Entry 6C9Y (electron microscopy, 4.25 A resolution (low resolution: residue-level contacts below are approximate; hydrogen-bond / salt-bridge calls are withheld)); this record covers chains A and B of the 6 polymer chains in the assembly.

[Chain A (and B)]
Molecule: DNA-directed RNA polymerase subunit alpha
Source organism: Escherichia coli (strain K12)
Notes: EC 2.7.7.6; chain B of this document is another copy of the same molecule, construct and numbering; everything in this record applies to it too
Reference sequence: P0A7Z4 (RPOA_ECOLI); residue numbers follow UniProt; this construct covers 1-329
Sequence (329 residues; numbered 1 to 329; the number before each row is that of its first residue):
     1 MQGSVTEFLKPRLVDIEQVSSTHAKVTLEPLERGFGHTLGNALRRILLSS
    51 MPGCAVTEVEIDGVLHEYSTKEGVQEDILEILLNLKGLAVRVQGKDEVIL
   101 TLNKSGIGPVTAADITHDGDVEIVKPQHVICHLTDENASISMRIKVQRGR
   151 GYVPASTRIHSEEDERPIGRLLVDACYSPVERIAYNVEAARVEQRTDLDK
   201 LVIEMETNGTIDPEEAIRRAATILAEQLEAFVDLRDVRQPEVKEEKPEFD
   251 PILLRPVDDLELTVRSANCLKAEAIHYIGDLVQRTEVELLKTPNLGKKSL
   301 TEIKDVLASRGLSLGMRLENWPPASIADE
Unresolved in the structure: 1-6, 237-329 (chain B: 1-5, 161-167, 234-329)
UniProt features mapped onto this chain:
  - region: E162 to E165 (Required for interaction with Crp at class II promoters)
  - modified residue: R265 (ADP-ribosylarginine), K297 (N6-acetyllysine), K298 (N6-acetyllysine)
  - mutagenesis: R45 (R45C: In rpoA112; temperature-sensitive, blocks RNA polymerase assembly), E162 to E165 (5-fold decrease in CRP-class II promoter-dependent transcription), E165 (E165K: 5-fold decrease in CRP-class II promoter-dependent transcription), R191 (R191C: In rpoA101; temperature-sensitive)

[How chain A and chain B interact]
Pairs across the interface (52):
  E7(A) - R150(B)
  F8(A) - R150(B)
  L9(A) - Q227(B)
  K10(A) - E229(B)
  P11(A) - Q227(B)
  P11(A) - A230(B)
  L13(A) - F231(B)
  E32(A) - R150(B)
  G34(A) - R45(B)
  F35(A) - I46(B)
  F35(A) - S50(B)
  F35(A) - Q227(B)
  H37(A) - R45(B)
  T38(A) - R45(B)
  L39(A) - L224(B)
  N41(A) - N41(B)
  A42(A) - T38(B)
  R45(A) - G34(B)
  R45(A) - H37(B)
  R45(A) - T38(B)
  I46(A) - F35(B)
  S50(A) - F8(B)
  S50(A) - F35(B)
  R150(A) - T6(B)
  R150(A) - E7(B)
  R150(A) - F8(B)
  R218(A) - F231(B)
  A221(A) - L228(B)
  I223(A) - F8(B)
  L224(A) - L39(B)
  A225(A) - L228(B)
  E226(A) - K10(B)
  Q227(A) - F8(B)
  Q227(A) - L9(B)
  Q227(A) - L31(B)
  Q227(A) - F35(B)
  L228(A) - L39(B)
  L228(A) - L224(B)
  E229(A) - K10(B)
  F231(A) - L28(B)
  F231(A) - L39(B)
  F231(A) - L43(B)
  F231(A) - I217(B)
  F231(A) - A221(B)
  V232(A) - R218(B)
  D233(A) - R218(B)
  L234(A) - E214(B)
  L234(A) - R218(B)
  D236(A) - V14(B)
  D236(A) - D15(B)
  D236(A) - I16(B)
  D236(A) - E214(B)
Interface residues without a listed pair, chain A (37 interface residues in all): L28, L31, P52, T222, A230
Interface residues without a listed pair, chain B (37 interface residues in all): P11, A42, P52, T222, I223, V232

[Overview]
Chain A and chain B each contribute 37 residues to their interface. UniProt lists 6 mutagenesis sites on chain
A.
Both chains are DNA-directed RNA polymerase subunit alpha (Escherichia coli (strain K12)). Entry 6C9Y (Cryo-EM
structure of E. coli RNAP sigma70 holoenzyme) was determined by electron microscopy (same publication as
6CA0).
